6FPO - chains S and T of the 4 polymer chains in the assembly; structure by X-ray diffraction, 1.05 A resolution.

Chain S (and T):
Name: Hydrogenase-1 small chain
From: Escherichia coli CFT073
Notes: EC 1.12.99.6; chain T of this document is another copy of the same molecule, construct and numbering; everything in this record applies to it too
UniProtKB: P69740 (MBHS_ECOL6); residues 1-327 here correspond to UniProt positions 46-372 (UniProt number = residue number + 45)
Chain sequence (335 residues; row label = number of the first residue in the row):
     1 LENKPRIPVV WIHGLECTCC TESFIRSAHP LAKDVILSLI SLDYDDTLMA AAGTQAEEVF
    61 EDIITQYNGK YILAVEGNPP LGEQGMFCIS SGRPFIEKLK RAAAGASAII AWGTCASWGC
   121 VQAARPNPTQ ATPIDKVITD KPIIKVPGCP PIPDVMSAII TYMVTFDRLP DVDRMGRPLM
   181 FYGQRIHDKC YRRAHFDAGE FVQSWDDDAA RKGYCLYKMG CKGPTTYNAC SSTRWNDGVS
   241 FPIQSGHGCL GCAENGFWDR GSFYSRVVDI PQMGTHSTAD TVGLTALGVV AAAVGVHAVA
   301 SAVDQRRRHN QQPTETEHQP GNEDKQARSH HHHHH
Unresolved in the structure: 1-3, 268-335
Sequence notes: expression tag (328-335)
Metal / ion sites: fe4-s3 cluster Fe: Cys17, Cys19, Cys20, Glu76, Cys115, Cys120, Cys149; 4Fe-4S cluster Fe: His187, Cys190, Cys215, Cys221; 3Fe-4S cluster Fe: Cys230, Cys249, Cys252
Small-molecule neighbours:
  - 3Fe-4S cluster (F3S): Ile186, Thr226, Asn228, Cys230, Trp235, Phe241, Pro242, Cys249, Leu250, Gly251, Cys252, Ala253
  - fe4-s3 cluster (SF3): Glu16, Cys17, Thr18, Cys19, Cys20, Thr21, Glu76, Gly113, Thr114, Cys115, Cys120, Gly148, Cys149
  - 4Fe-4S cluster (SF4): Ile186, His187, Cys190, Arg192, Arg193, Phe196, Cys215, Leu216, Tyr217, Cys221, Gly223, Pro224, Ile243
Curated features (UniProtKB/Swiss-Prot):
  - binding site ([4Fe-4S] cluster): Cys17, Cys20, Cys115, Cys149, His187, Cys190, Cys215, Cys221
  - binding site ([3Fe-4S] cluster): Cys230, Cys249, Cys252

Interface between chain S and chain T:
Pairs across the interface - 34 pairs, chain S then chain T:
  Gln184(S) - Lys212(T)  hydrogen bond (side chain-backbone)
  His187(S) - Ala194(T)
  Asp188(S) - Tyr191(T)
  Asp188(S) - Ala194(T)
  Asp188(S) - His195(T)
  Lys189(S) - Tyr191(T)
  Lys189(S) - His195(T)  hydrogen bond
  Lys189(S) - Lys212(T)  hydrogen bond (side chain-backbone)
  Lys189(S) - Gly213(T)
  Cys190(S) - Cys190(T)
  Cys190(S) - Tyr191(T)
  Tyr191(S) - Asp188(T)
  Tyr191(S) - Lys189(T)
  Tyr191(S) - Cys190(T)
  Tyr191(S) - Tyr191(T)  hydrophobic
  Tyr191(S) - Ser232(T)
  Arg193(S) - Ala194(T)
  Arg193(S) - Asp197(T)  salt bridge
  Ala194(S) - His187(T)
  Ala194(S) - Asp188(T)
  Ala194(S) - Arg193(T)
  His195(S) - Asp188(T)
  His195(S) - Lys189(T)  hydrogen bond
  Asp197(S) - Arg193(T)  salt bridge
  Asp197(S) - Asp197(T)
  Lys212(S) - Gln184(T)  hydrogen bond (backbone-side chain)
  Lys212(S) - Lys189(T)  hydrogen bond (backbone-side chain)
  Gly213(S) - Lys189(T)
  Ser232(S) - Tyr191(T)
  Arg234(S) - Arg234(T)
  Arg234(S) - Gly238(T)  hydrogen bond (side chain-backbone)
  Arg234(S) - Gln244(T)
  Gly238(S) - Arg234(T)  hydrogen bond (backbone-side chain)
  Gln244(S) - Arg234(T)
Interface residues without a listed pair, chain S (17 interface residues in all): Ser231
Interface residues without a listed pair, chain T (17 interface residues in all): Ser231

Summary:
The chain S/chain T interface involves 17 residues from each chain; the contacts include 8 hydrogen bonds and
2 salt bridges. Among the polar pairs are Arg193(S)-Asp197(T), Gln184(S)-Lys212(T) and Lys189(S)-His195(T).
Chain S binds 4Fe-4S cluster, 3Fe-4S cluster and fe4-s3 cluster.
Both chains are Hydrogenase-1 small chain (Escherichia coli CFT073). Entry 6FPO (High resolution structure of
native Hydrogenase (Hyd-1)) was determined by X-ray diffraction together with 5LRY, 6FPI, 6FPW, 6G7R, 6GAL,
6GAM and 6GAN from the same study.
